6HW7 - chains H and I of the 28 polymer chains in the assembly; structure by X-ray diffraction, 2.70 A resolution.

== Chain H ==
Molecule: Proteasome subunit beta type-2
Source organism: Saccharomyces cerevisiae S288C
Notes: EC 3.4.25.1
UniProt: P25043 (PSB2_YEAST); residues 1-232 here correspond to UniProt positions 30-261 (UniProt number = residue number + 29)
Sequence (232 residues; row label = number of the first residue in the row):
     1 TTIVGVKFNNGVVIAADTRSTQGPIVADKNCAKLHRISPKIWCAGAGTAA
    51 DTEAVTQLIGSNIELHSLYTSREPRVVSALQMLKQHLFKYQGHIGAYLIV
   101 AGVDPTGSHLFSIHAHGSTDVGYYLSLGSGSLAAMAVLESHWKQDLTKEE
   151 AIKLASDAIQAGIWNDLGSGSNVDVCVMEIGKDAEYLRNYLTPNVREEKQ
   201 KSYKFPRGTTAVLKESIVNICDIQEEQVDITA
Not modelled in the structure: 223-232
Swiss-Prot annotation at these positions:
  - active site: Thr-1 (Nucleophile)
Covalent attachments: compound GTW linked to Thr-1
Small-molecule neighbours: GTW (N-[(2S)-1-[[(2S)-1-[[(2S)-1-[4-(aminomethyl)phenyl]-4-methylsulfonyl-butan-2-yl]amino]-3-cyclohexyl-1-oxidanylidene-propan-2-yl]amino]-4-methyl-1-oxidanylidene-pentan-2-yl]-2-methyl-1,3-thiazole-5-carboxamide): Arg-19, Ser-20, Thr-21, Gln-22, Ala-27, Cys-31, Ala-32, Lys-33, His-35, Gly-45, Ala-46, Gly-47, Thr-48, Ala-49, Thr-52, Glu-53, Gly-128, Ser-129

== Chain I ==
Molecule: Proteasome subunit beta type-3
Source organism: Saccharomyces cerevisiae S288C
Notes: EC 3.4.25.1
UniProt: P25451 (PSB3_YEAST); residues 0-204 here correspond to UniProt positions 1-205 (UniProt number = residue number + 1)
Sequence (205 residues; each row starts with the number of its first residue; numbering starts at 0):
     0 MSDPSSINGGIVVAMTGKDCVAIACDLRLGSQSLGVSNKFEKIFHYGHVF
    50 LGITGLATDVTTLNEMFRYKTNLYKLKEERAIEPETFTQLVSSSLYERRF
   100 GPYFVGPVVAGINSKSGKPFIAGFDLIGCIDEAKDFIVSGTASDQLFGMC
   150 ESLYEPNLEPEDLFETISQALLNAADRDALSGWGAVVYIIKKDEVVKRYL
   200 KMRQD
Not modelled in the structure: 0
Swiss-Prot annotation at these positions:
  - modified residue: Ser-30 (Phosphoserine)
  - cross-link: Lys-69 (Glycyl lysine isopeptide (Lys-Gly) (interchain with G-Cter in ubiquitin))
Metal / ion sites: Mg2+ site 1: Ala-174, Asp-177, Ser-180; Mg2+ site 2: Asp-204 (shared with 3 residues of chain Y)
Small-molecule neighbours: GTW (N-[(2S)-1-[[(2S)-1-[[(2S)-1-[4-(aminomethyl)phenyl]-4-methylsulfonyl-butan-2-yl]amino]-3-cyclohexyl-1-oxidanylidene-propan-2-yl]amino]-4-methyl-1-oxidanylidene-pentan-2-yl]-2-methyl-1,3-thiazole-5-carboxamide): Asp-124, Leu-125, Cys-128

== Chain H / chain I interface ==
Residue-residue contacts (55):
  Ile-25(H) with Asp-143(I); Phe-146(I), hydrophobic
  Val-26(H) with Phe-146(I)
  Ala-27(H) with Asp-130(I)
  Asp-28(H) with Asp-130(I); Glu-131(I)
  Lys-29(H) with Glu-150(I), salt bridge
  Ala-49(H) with Cys-128(I), hydrophobic
  Ala-50(H) with Tyr-95(I); Ile-126(I), hydrophobic; Cys-128(I), hydrophobic
  Asp-51(H) with Tyr-95(I), hydrogen bond; Arg-98(I), salt bridge
  Ala-54(H) with Tyr-95(I)
  Tyr-90(H) with Phe-99(I), hydrophobic
  His-93(H) with Arg-98(I), hydrogen bond (backbone-side chain); Phe-99(I)
  Ile-94(H) with Phe-99(I), hydrophobic
  Arg-196(H) with Glu-150(I), hydrogen bond (side chain-backbone)
  Lys-199(H) with Glu-150(I); Ser-151(I); Tyr-153(I), hydrogen bond (side chain-backbone)
  Ser-202(H) with Glu-154(I), hydrogen bond
  Tyr-203(H) with Ser-151(I); Leu-152(I), hydrophobic
  Lys-204(H) with Glu-154(I); Asp-161(I)
  Phe-205(H) with Gln-168(I)
  Arg-207(H) with Glu-160(I); Asp-161(I), salt bridge
  Gly-208(H) with Glu-164(I), hydrogen bond (backbone-side chain)
  Thr-209(H) with Glu-164(I)
  Thr-210(H) with Glu-164(I), hydrogen bond; Ser-167(I); Gln-168(I), hydrogen bond; Leu-199(I)
  Ala-211(H) with Leu-199(I); Lys-200(I), hydrogen bond (backbone-backbone)
  Val-212(H) with Phe-163(I), hydrophobic; Tyr-198(I)
  Leu-213(H) with Tyr-198(I), hydrogen bond (backbone-backbone); Leu-199(I); Lys-200(I)
  Lys-214(H) with Arg-197(I); Tyr-198(I), hydrogen bond (backbone-backbone)
  Glu-215(H) with Lys-196(I); Arg-197(I), salt bridge
  Ser-216(H) with Val-195(I); Lys-196(I), hydrogen bond (backbone-backbone)
  Ile-217(H) with Val-194(I)
  Val-218(H) with Val-194(I), hydrogen bond (backbone-backbone); Lys-196(I)
  Ile-220(H) with Gly-46(I); Val-194(I), hydrophobic
  Asp-222(H) with Lys-74(I), salt bridge
Also at the interface, not in a pair above, chain H (35 interface residues in all): Thr-48, Pro-206, Asn-219
Also at the interface, not in a pair above, chain I (37 interface residues in all): His-44, Phe-49, Asp-124, Asp-134, Glu-158, Thr-165, Tyr-187, Glu-193

== Summary ==
The interface between chain H and chain I involves 35 residues on one side and 37 on the other, with 13
hydrogen bonds and 5 salt bridges. Among the polar pairs are Lys-29(H)/Glu-150(I), Asp-51(H)/Arg-98(I) and
Arg-207(H)/Asp-161(I). Ligands of chain I: compound GTW.
Chain H is Proteasome subunit beta type-2 and chain I is Proteasome subunit beta type-3, both from
Saccharomyces cerevisiae S288C; the structure, Yeast 20S proteasome in complex with 29, was determined by
X-ray diffraction together with 6HTB, 6HTC, 6HTD, 6HTP, 6HTR, 6HUB and 30 further entries from the same study.
